4TN9 - chain A; structure by X-ray diffraction, 1.40 A resolution.

Chain A:
Protein: Collagenase
Organism: Clostridium histolyticum
UniProtKB: Q9X721 (Q9X721_CLOHI); residues 687-771 here correspond to UniProt positions 797-881 (UniProt number = residue number + 110)
Amino-acid sequence (87 residues; numbered 685 to 771; the number before each row is that of its first residue):
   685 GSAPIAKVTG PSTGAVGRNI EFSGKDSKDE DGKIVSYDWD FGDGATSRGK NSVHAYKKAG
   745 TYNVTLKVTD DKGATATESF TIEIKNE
Not modelled in the structure: 771
Construct notes: expression tag (685-686)
Curated features (UniProtKB/Swiss-Prot):
  - binding site (Ca(2+)): D713, D715, D754
What the authors report for this chain:
  - contacts within the chain: S707-N735, S707-G708, S707-K709
  - conformationally variable residues: A687, D715

In short:
UniProt lists 3 Ca2+-binding residues. The paper reports conformational variability at A687 and D715; contacts
within the chain involving S707, N735 and G708 among others.
Chain A is Collagenase (Clostridium histolyticum); the structure, Crystal structure of Clostridium
histolyticum ColG collagenase polycystic kidney disease-like domain at 1.4 Angstrom resolution, was determined
by X-ray diffraction (same publication as 4U6T, 4U7K, 4JRW and 4JGU).
